Entry 9FGD (electron microscopy, 3.30 A resolution); this record covers chains A and E of the 6 polymer chains in the assembly.

Chain A:
Name: Gamma-aminobutyric acid receptor subunit alpha-1
Organism: Homo sapiens
Reference sequence: P14867 (GBRA1_HUMAN); residues 1-429 here correspond to UniProt positions 28-456 (UniProt number = residue number + 27)
Chain sequence (464 residues; each row starts with the number of its first residue; numbers below 1 keep their minus sign (Met-34 is residue -34)):
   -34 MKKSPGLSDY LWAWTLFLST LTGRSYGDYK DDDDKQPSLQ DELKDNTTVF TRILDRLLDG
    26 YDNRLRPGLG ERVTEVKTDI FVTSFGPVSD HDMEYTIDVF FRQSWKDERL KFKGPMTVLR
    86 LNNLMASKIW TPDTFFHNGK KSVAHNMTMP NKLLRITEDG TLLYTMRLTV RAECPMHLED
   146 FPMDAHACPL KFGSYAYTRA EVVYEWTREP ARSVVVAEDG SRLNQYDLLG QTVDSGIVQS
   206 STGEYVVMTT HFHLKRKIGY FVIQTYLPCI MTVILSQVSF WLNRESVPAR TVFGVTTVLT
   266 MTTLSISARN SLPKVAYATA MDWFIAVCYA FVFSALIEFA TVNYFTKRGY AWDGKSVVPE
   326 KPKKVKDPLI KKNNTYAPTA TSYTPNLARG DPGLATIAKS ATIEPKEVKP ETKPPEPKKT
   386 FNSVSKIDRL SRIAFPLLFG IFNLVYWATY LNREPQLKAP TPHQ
Not modelled in the structure: -34 to 11, 317-386, 418-429
Differences from the reference sequence: initiating methionine (-34); expression tag (-33 to 0)
Disulfide bonds: Cys139-Cys153
Covalently attached groups: glycan linked to Asn111
UniProt features mapped onto this chain:
  - binding site (4-aminobutanoate): Arg67, Thr130
  - binding site (3alpha-hydroxy-5alpha-pregnan-11,20-dione): Trp246
  - glycosylation (N-linked (GlcNAc...) asparagine): Asn11, Asn111

Chain E:
Name: Gamma-aminobutyric acid receptor subunit beta-3
Organism: Homo sapiens
Reference sequence: P28472 (GBRB3_HUMAN), isoform P28472-2; residues -24 to 448 here correspond to UniProt positions 1-473 (UniProt number = residue number + 25)
Chain sequence (473 residues; row label = number of the first residue in the row; numbers below 1 keep their minus sign (Met-24 is residue -24)):
   -24 MCSGLLELLL PIWLSWTLGT RGSEPRSVND PGNMSFVKET VDKLLKGYDI RLRPDFGGPP
    36 VCVGMNIDIA SIDMVSEVNM DYTLTMYFQQ YWRDKRLAYS GIPLNLTLDN RVADQLWVPD
    96 TYFLNDKKSF VHGVTVKNRM IRLHPDGTVL YGLRITTTAA CMMDLRRYPL DEQNCTLEIE
   156 SYGYTTDDIE FYWRGGDKAV TGVERIELPQ FSIVEHRLVS RNVVFATGAY PRLSLSFRLK
   216 RNIGYFILQT YMPSILITIL SWVSFWINYD ASAARVALGI TTVLTMTTIN THLRETLPKI
   276 PYVKAIDMYL MGCFVFVFLA LLEYAFVNYI FFGRGPQRQK KLAEKTAKAK NDRSKSESNR
   336 VDAHGNILLT SLEVHNEMNE VSGGIGDTRN SAISFDNSGI QYRKQSMPRE GHGRFLGDRS
   396 LPHKKTHLRR RSSQLKIKIP DLTDVNAIDR WSRIVFPFTF SLFNLVYWLY YVN
Not modelled in the structure: -24 to 7, 311-419, 448
Disulfide bonds: Cys136-Cys150
Covalently attached groups: N-acetylglucosamine (NAG) linked to Asn80; glycan linked to Asn149
UniProt features mapped onto this chain:
  - binding site (benzamidine): Asp95 to Tyr97, Glu155 to Tyr157, Phe200
  - binding site (4-aminobutanoate): Tyr97, Glu155, Tyr157, Thr202
  - binding site (histamine): Tyr97, Ser156, Tyr157, Thr202
  - glycosylation (N-linked (GlcNAc...) asparagine): Asn8, Asn80, Asn149

Interface between chain A and chain E:
Residue-residue contacts - 83 pairs, chain A then chain E:
  Gly25(A) - Lys13(E)
  Asp27(A) - Lys13(E)
  Asn28(A) - Asp84(E)
  Asn28(A) - Arg86(E)
  Arg29(A) - Val16(E)
  Arg29(A) - Asp17(E)  salt bridge
  Arg29(A) - Leu83(E)
  Arg29(A) - Asp84(E)  hydrogen bond (backbone-backbone)
  Arg29(A) - Val87(E)
  Leu30(A) - Leu83(E)  hydrophobic
  Arg31(A) - Met9(E)
  Leu34(A) - Met9(E)
  Leu34(A) - Val12(E)  hydrophobic
  Gly35(A) - Leu79(E)
  Glu36(A) - Met9(E)
  Arg74(A) - Met9(E)
  Ser92(A) - Arg86(E)  hydrogen bond (backbone-side chain)
  Asp98(A) - Val111(E)
  Thr99(A) - Thr110(E)  hydrogen bond (backbone-side chain)
  Phe100(A) - Tyr62(E)  hydrophobic
  Phe100(A) - Val109(E)
  Phe100(A) - Asn113(E)
  Phe100(A) - Arg129(E)
  Phe101(A) - Val109(E)  hydrophobic
  Phe101(A) - Arg129(E)  hydrogen bond (backbone-side chain)
  His102(A) - Tyr62(E)
  His102(A) - Arg129(E)  hydrogen bond (backbone-side chain)
  Gly104(A) - Arg129(E)  hydrogen bond (backbone-side chain)
  Lys105(A) - Asp48(E)  salt bridge
  Lys105(A) - His107(E)
  Lys106(A) - Phe105(E)
  Ser107(A) - Val109(E)
  Val108(A) - Val109(E)
  Glu138(A) - Ser46(E)  hydrogen bond
  Tyr160(A) - Tyr62(E)  hydrophobic
  Tyr160(A) - Arg114(E)
  Tyr160(A) - Met115(E)
  Tyr160(A) - Gly127(E)
  Tyr160(A) - Leu128(E)  hydrogen bond (side chain-backbone)
  Tyr160(A) - Arg129(E)  hydrogen bond (side chain-backbone)
  Ala161(A) - Thr82(E)
  Ala161(A) - Met115(E)  hydrophobic
  Ala161(A) - Arg117(E)  hydrogen bond (backbone-side chain)
  Tyr162(A) - Thr82(E)
  Thr163(A) - Arg117(E)
  Glu166(A) - Thr82(E)
  Ser206(A) - Asn41(E)
  Ser206(A) - Gln64(E)  hydrogen bond
  Thr207(A) - Gln64(E)
  Thr207(A) - Arg117(E)  hydrogen bond (backbone-side chain)
  Tyr210(A) - Arg117(E)
  Val252(A) - Ala249(E)  hydrophobic
  Pro253(A) - Ala248(E)  hydrophobic
  Thr256(A) - Ala249(E)
  Thr256(A) - Leu253(E)
  Val257(A) - Ala252(E)  hydrophobic
  Val260(A) - Leu253(E)  hydrophobic
  Val260(A) - Thr256(E)
  Val263(A) - Ile232(E)  hydrophobic
  Val263(A) - Leu235(E)  hydrophobic
  Leu264(A) - Thr256(E)
  Leu264(A) - Thr260(E)
  Thr267(A) - Thr260(E)
  Thr267(A) - Ile264(E)
  Ile271(A) - His267(E)
  Arg274(A) - Tyr220(E)
  Arg274(A) - Gln224(E)
  Asn275(A) - Thr271(E)
  Val280(A) - Tyr220(E)
  Ala281(A) - Pro184(E)
  Ala281(A) - Gln185(E)
  Ala281(A) - Asn217(E)
  Ala281(A) - Gly219(E)
  Ala281(A) - Tyr220(E)  hydrogen bond (backbone-backbone)
  Tyr282(A) - Pro184(E)
  Asp287(A) - Gln224(E)  hydrogen bond
  Tyr294(A) - Ile232(E)
  Phe298(A) - Leu231(E)
  Phe298(A) - Leu235(E)  hydrophobic
  Leu301(A) - Leu235(E)  hydrophobic
  Ile302(A) - Val238(E)  hydrophobic
  Ala305(A) - Val238(E)  hydrophobic
  Tyr309(A) - Arg428(E)
Other interface residues (no listed pair), chain A (68 interface residues in all): Pro32, Gly33, Asp57, Met58, Ile94, Pro97, Asn103, Ala109, Met131, Leu133, Ser205, Ser270, Lys279, Ala283, Trp288, Ala291, Asn308
Other interface residues (no listed pair), chain E (64 interface residues in all): Asn8, Leu20, Asp43, Met49, Tyr66, Asn80, Leu125, Leu223, Met227, Pro228, Ile234, Trp241, Ile242, Asn243, Leu259, Thr263

Summary:
Chain A and chain E form an interface of 68 and 64 residues respectively, with 14 hydrogen bonds and 2 salt
bridges. Polar contacts include Arg29(A)-Asp17(E), Lys105(A)-Asp48(E) and Ser92(A)-Arg86(E).
N-acetylglucosamine is covalently linked to Asn111(A). N-acetylglucosamine is covalently linked to Asn80(E).
Chain A is Gamma-aminobutyric acid receptor subunit alpha-1 and chain E is Gamma-aminobutyric acid receptor
subunit beta-3, both from Homo sapiens; the structure, Cryo-EM structure of the full-length alpha1beta3gamma2
GABA(A) receptor in SMALPs without PIP2 and in complex with ..., was determined by electron microscopy.
